PDB entry 8R5Q | X-ray diffraction, 2.62 A resolution | chains B and C of the 4 polymer chains in the assembly

# Chain B (and C)
Name: Tryptophan 2,3-dioxygenase
Organism: Homo sapiens
Notes: chain C of this document is another copy of the same molecule, construct and numbering; everything in this record applies to it too
UniProt: P48775 (T23O_HUMAN); numbering as in UniProt (aligned over 39-389)
Sequence (358 residues; each row starts with the number of its first residue):
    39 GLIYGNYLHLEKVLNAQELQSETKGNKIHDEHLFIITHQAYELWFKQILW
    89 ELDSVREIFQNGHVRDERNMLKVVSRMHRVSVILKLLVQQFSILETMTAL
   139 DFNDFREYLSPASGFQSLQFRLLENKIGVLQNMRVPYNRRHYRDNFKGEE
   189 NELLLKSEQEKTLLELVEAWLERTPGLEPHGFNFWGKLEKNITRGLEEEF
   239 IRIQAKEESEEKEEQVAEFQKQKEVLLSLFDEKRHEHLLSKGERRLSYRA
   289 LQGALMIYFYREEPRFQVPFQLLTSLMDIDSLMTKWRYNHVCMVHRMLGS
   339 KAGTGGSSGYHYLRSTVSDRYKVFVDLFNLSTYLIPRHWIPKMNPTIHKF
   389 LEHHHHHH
Disordered / not traced: 39, 170-183, 338-357, 392-396 (chain C: 39, 169-184, 339-357, 392-396)
Sequence notes: expression tag (390-396)
Ligand contacts:
  - Y5N (3-chloranyl-N-[(1S)-1-(6-chloranylpyridin-3-yl)-2-phenyl-ethyl]aniline), molecule 1: Tyr42, Tyr45, Leu46
  - Y5N, molecule 2: Phe72, His76, Leu132, Phe140, Pro149, Ala150, Gly152, Phe153, Gln154, Ser155, Phe158, Trp324, His328, Met331, Val332, Met335, Leu336
  - alpha-methyl-L-tryptophan (ZIQ): Val102, Arg103, Glu105, Trp208, Arg211, Thr212, Pro213, Ile295, Arg303, Phe304, Pro307
Swiss-Prot annotation at these positions:
  - binding site (substrate): Phe72 to His76, Arg144, Thr342
  - binding site (heme): His328
  - natural variant: Met108 (M108I: In HYPTRP)
  - mutagenesis: Tyr42 (Y42A: Reduces enzyme activity by 99%), Tyr45 (Y45A: Reduces enzyme activity by 99%), Phe72 (F72A: Abolishes enzyme activity), His76 (H76A: Abolishes enzyme activity), Phe140 (F140A: Reduces enzyme activity by 99%), Arg144 (R144A: Reduces enzyme activity by 99%), Ser151 (S151A: Reduces enzyme activity by 90%), Tyr175 (Y175G: Reduces enzyme activity), His328 (H328A: Abolishes enzyme activity)

# Interface between chain B and chain C
Residue-residue contacts (32; chain B residue first):
  Glu133(B) with Lys323(C), salt bridge
  Thr136(B) with Phe308(C)
  Ala137(B) with Ser369(C)
  Leu138(B) with Tyr296(C); Arg299(C); Phe308(C), hydrophobic; Ser369(C)
  Asp139(B) with Arg299(C), salt bridge
  Asn141(B) with Leu372(C); Ile373(C), hydrogen bond (side chain-backbone)
  Asp142(B) with Arg375(C), salt bridge
  Arg144(B) with Leu372(C)
  Tyr296(B) with Leu138(C)
  Arg299(B) with Leu138(C); Asp139(C), salt bridge
  Phe308(B) with Thr136(C); Leu138(C), hydrophobic
  Thr322(B) with Tyr326(C)
  Lys323(B) with Glu133(C), salt bridge
  Tyr326(B) with Thr322(C)
  His333(B) with Thr370(C)
  Arg334(B) with Thr370(C)
  Gly337(B) with Thr370(C)
  Ser369(B) with Ala137(C); Leu138(C)
  Thr370(B) with Met335(C), hydrogen bond (side chain-backbone); Leu336(C); Gly337(C), hydrogen bond (side chain-backbone)
  Leu372(B) with Asn141(C); Arg144(C)
  Ile373(B) with Asn141(C), hydrogen bond (backbone-side chain)
  Arg375(B) with Asp142(C), salt bridge
Also at the interface, not in a pair above, chain B (25 interface residues in all): Asn327, Met335, Leu336
Also at the interface, not in a pair above, chain C (25 interface residues in all): Asn327, His333, Arg334

# In short
The chain B/chain C interface involves 25 residues from each chain, with 4 hydrogen bonds and 6 salt bridges.
Among the polar pairs are Glu133(B)-Lys323(C), Asp139(B)-Arg299(C) and Asp142(B)-Arg375(C). Ligands of chain
B: compound Y5N and alpha-methyl-L-tryptophan.
Both chains are Tryptophan 2,3-dioxygenase (Homo sapiens). Entry 8R5Q (Structure of apo TDO with a bound
inhibitor) was determined by X-ray diffraction together with 9EZJ and 8R5R from the same study.
